Entry 8SQK (electron microscopy, 3.01 A resolution); this record covers chains C and D of the 8 polymer chains in the assembly.

== Chain C ==
Molecule: Non-structural protein 7
Organism: Severe acute respiratory syndrome coronavirus 2
UniProtKB: P0DTD1 (R1AB_SARS2); residues 1-83 here correspond to UniProt positions 3860-3942 (UniProt number = residue number + 3859)
Amino-acid sequence (83 residues; numbered 1 to 83; the number before each row is that of its first residue):
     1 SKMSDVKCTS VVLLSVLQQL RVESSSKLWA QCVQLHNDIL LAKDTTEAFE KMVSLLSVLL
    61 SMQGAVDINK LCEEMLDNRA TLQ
Disordered / not traced: 1, 75-83
Curated features (UniProtKB/Swiss-Prot):
  - site: Gln-83 (Cleavage)

== Chain D ==
Molecule: Non-structural protein 8
Organism: Severe acute respiratory syndrome coronavirus 2
UniProtKB: P0DTD1 (R1AB_SARS2); residues 1-198 here correspond to UniProt positions 3943-4140 (UniProt number = residue number + 3942)
Amino-acid sequence (198 residues; each row starts with the number of its first residue):
     1 AIASEFSSLP SYAAFATAQE AYEQAVANGD SEVVLKKLKK SLNVAKSEFD RDAAMQRKLE
    61 KMADQAMTQM YKQARSEDKR AKVTSAMQTM LFTMLRKLDN DALNNIINNA RDGCVPLNII
   121 PLTTAAKLMV VIPDYNTYKN TCDGTTFTYA SALWEIQQVV DADSKIVQLS EISMDNSPNL
   181 AWPLIVTALR ANSAVKLQ
Disordered / not traced: 1-6, 192-198
Curated features (UniProtKB/Swiss-Prot):
  - site: Gln-198 (Cleavage)

== Interface between chain C and chain D ==
Contacting residue pairs (46; chain C residue first):
  Lys-2(C) / Leu-98(D)  hydrogen bond (side chain-backbone)
  Lys-2(C) / Asp-99(D)
  Asp-5(C) / Leu-98(D)
  Val-6(C) / Leu-98(D)  hydrophobic
  Thr-9(C) / Met-94(D)
  Thr-9(C) / Leu-98(D)
  Val-12(C) / Met-87(D)
  Val-12(C) / Leu-91(D)  hydrophobic
  Val-12(C) / Met-94(D)  hydrophobic
  Leu-13(C) / Leu-91(D)  hydrophobic
  Ser-15(C) / Met-87(D)
  Val-16(C) / Met-87(D)  hydrophobic
  Gln-19(C) / Val-83(D)  hydrogen bond (side chain-backbone)
  Gln-19(C) / Thr-84(D)
  Gln-31(C) / Ile-119(D)
  Phe-49(C) / Asn-100(D)
  Glu-50(C) / Leu-122(D)
  Val-53(C) / Ala-102(D)  hydrophobic
  Val-53(C) / Leu-103(D)  hydrophobic
  Ser-54(C) / Ile-119(D)
  Ser-54(C) / Ile-120(D)  hydrogen bond (side chain-backbone)
  Ser-54(C) / Leu-122(D)
  Leu-56(C) / Leu-95(D)  hydrophobic
  Leu-56(C) / Leu-103(D)  hydrophobic
  Leu-56(C) / Ile-106(D)  hydrophobic
  Leu-56(C) / Ile-107(D)  hydrophobic
  Ser-57(C) / Ile-119(D)
  Ser-57(C) / Ile-120(D)  hydrogen bond (side chain-backbone)
  Val-58(C) / Ile-119(D)  hydrophobic
  Leu-59(C) / Leu-91(D)  hydrophobic
  Leu-60(C) / Ile-106(D)  hydrophobic
  Leu-60(C) / Ala-110(D)  hydrophobic
  Leu-60(C) / Val-115(D)
  Ser-61(C) / Pro-116(D)
  Gln-63(C) / Val-115(D)
  Val-66(C) / Gln-88(D)
  Ile-68(C) / Ile-107(D)
  Ile-68(C) / Ala-110(D)  hydrophobic
  Ile-68(C) / Arg-111(D)
  Asn-69(C) / Arg-111(D)
  Leu-71(C) / Phe-92(D)  hydrophobic
  Cys-72(C) / Phe-92(D)  hydrophobic
  Cys-72(C) / Arg-96(D)
  Cys-72(C) / Ile-107(D)  hydrophobic
  Cys-72(C) / Arg-111(D)
  Glu-74(C) / Thr-89(D)
Also at the interface, not in a pair above, chain C (32 interface residues in all): Cys-8, Leu-20, Leu-28, Lys-51, Met-52
Also at the interface, not in a pair above, chain D (30 interface residues in all): Met-90, Lys-97, Leu-117, Asn-118, Ala-150, Arg-190

== In short ==
32 residues of chain C face 30 of chain D across their interface; the contacts include 4 hydrogen bonds. Polar
pairs include Lys-2(C)/Leu-98(D), Gln-19(C)/Val-83(D) and Ser-54(C)/Ile-120(D).
Chain C is Non-structural protein 7 and chain D is Non-structural protein 8, both from Severe acute
respiratory syndrome coronavirus 2; the structure, SARS-CoV-2 replication-transcription complex bound to
RNA-nsp9 and GDP-betaS, as a pre-catalytic deRNAylation/mRNA capping intermediate, was determined by electron
microscopy, deposited together with 8SQ9 and 8SQJ.
